Entry 8SE6 (X-ray diffraction, 1.36 A resolution); this record covers chains A and B.

Chain A (and B):
Name: NKG2-D type II integral membrane protein
From: Homo sapiens
Notes: chain B of this document is another copy of the same molecule, construct and numbering; everything in this record applies to it too
Reference sequence: P26718 (NKG2D_HUMAN); residue numbers follow UniProt; this construct covers 90-216
Sequence (129 residues; row label = number of the first residue in the row):
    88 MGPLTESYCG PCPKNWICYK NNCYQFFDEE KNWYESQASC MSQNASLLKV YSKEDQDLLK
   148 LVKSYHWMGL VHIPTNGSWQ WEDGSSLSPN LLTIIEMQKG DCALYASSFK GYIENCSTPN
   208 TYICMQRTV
Not modelled in the structure: 88-91, 162-165 (chain B: 88-91, 161-163, 216)
Construct notes: initiating methionine (88); expression tag (89); engineered mutation Glu117 (Ser in P26718), Ser173 (Ile in P26718)
Cystine bridges: Cys96-Cys105, Cys99-Cys110, Cys127-Cys211, Cys189-Cys203
Small-molecule neighbours: ZWA (N-[(1S)-2-(dimethylamino)-2-oxo-1-{3-[3-(2,2,2-trifluoroethyl)azetidin-1-yl]phenyl}ethyl]-4'-(trifluoromethyl)[1,1'-biphenyl]-2-carboxamide): Ile104, Phe113, Leu148, Val149, Lys150, His153
UniProt features mapped onto this chain:
  - glycosylation (N-linked (GlcNAc...) asparagine): Asn131, Asn163, Asn202

Chain A / chain B interface:
Pairs across the interface (45):
  Thr92(A) with Pro100(B); Lys101(B)
  Glu93(A) with Pro98(B); Cys99(B), hydrogen bond (side chain-backbone); Pro100(B); Gln213(B), hydrogen bond
  Ser94(A) with Pro98(B); Cys99(B), hydrogen bond (backbone-backbone)
  Tyr95(A) with Cys96(B); Gly97(B); Pro98(B)
  Cys96(A) with Tyr95(B); Cys96(B), hydrogen bond (backbone-backbone)
  Gly97(A) with Tyr95(B)
  Pro98(A) with Glu93(B); Ser94(B); Tyr95(B)
  Cys99(A) with Thr92(B); Glu93(B), hydrogen bond (backbone-side chain); Ser94(B), hydrogen bond (backbone-backbone)
  Pro100(A) with Thr92(B); Glu93(B)
  Lys101(A) with Thr92(B); Ser94(B); Tyr106(B); Lys107(B); Asn108(B)
  Asn102(A) with Tyr106(B), hydrogen bond (backbone-side chain); Leu145(B)
  Trp103(A) with Tyr106(B)
  Ile104(A) with Cys105(B); Tyr106(B), hydrophobic; Leu145(B), hydrophobic
  Cys105(A) with Ile104(B); Cys105(B), hydrogen bond (backbone-backbone)
  Tyr106(A) with Asn102(B), hydrogen bond (side chain-backbone); Trp103(B); Ile104(B)
  Lys107(A) with Lys101(B)
  Gln112(A) with Leu145(B)
  Phe113(A) with Leu148(B), hydrophobic
  Leu148(A) with Phe113(B), hydrophobic
  Lys150(A) with Lys150(B)
  Gln213(A) with Glu93(B)
  Thr215(A) with Glu93(B)
Also at the interface, not in a pair above, chain A (23 interface residues in all): Leu145
Also at the interface, not in a pair above, chain B (23 interface residues in all): Thr215

Summary:
The chain A/chain B interface involves 23 residues from each chain; the contacts include 9 hydrogen bonds.
Among the polar pairs are Glu93(A)-Cys99(B), Glu93(A)-Gln213(B) and Asn102(A)-Tyr106(B). Chain A binds
compound ZWA.
Both chains are NKG2-D type II integral membrane protein (Homo sapiens). Entry 8SE6 (NKG2D complexed with
inhibitor 36) was determined by X-ray diffraction, deposited together with 8SE5.
